Entry 6REV (electron microscopy, 3.80 A resolution); this record covers chains A and a of the 5 polymer chains in the assembly.

# Chain A (and a)
Molecule: Tubulin alpha-1B chain
Organism: Bos taurus
Notes: chain a of this document is another copy of the same molecule, construct and numbering; everything in this record applies to it too
UniProtKB: P81947 (TBA1B_BOVIN); residue numbers follow UniProt; this construct covers 1-37, 47-441
Amino-acid sequence (432 residues; row label = number of the first residue in the row; note: 9 numbers in that range are skipped by the numbering (no residue carries them; nothing is unmodelled there)):
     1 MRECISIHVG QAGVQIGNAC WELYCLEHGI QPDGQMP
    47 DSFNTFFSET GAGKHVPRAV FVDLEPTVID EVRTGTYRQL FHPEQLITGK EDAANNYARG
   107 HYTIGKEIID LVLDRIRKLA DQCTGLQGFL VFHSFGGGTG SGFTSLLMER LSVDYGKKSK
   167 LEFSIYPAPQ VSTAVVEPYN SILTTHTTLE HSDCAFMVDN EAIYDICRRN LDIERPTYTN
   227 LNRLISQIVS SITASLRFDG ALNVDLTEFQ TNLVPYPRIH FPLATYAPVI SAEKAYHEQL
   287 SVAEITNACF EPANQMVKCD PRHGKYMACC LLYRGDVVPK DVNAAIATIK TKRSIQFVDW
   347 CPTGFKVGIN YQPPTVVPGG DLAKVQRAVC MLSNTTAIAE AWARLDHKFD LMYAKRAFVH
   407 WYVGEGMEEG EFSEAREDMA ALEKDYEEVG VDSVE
Small-molecule neighbours: GTP (guanosine-5'-triphosphate): G10, Q11, A12, Q15, I16, D69, E71, D98, A99, A100, N101, S140, G142, G143, G144, T145, G146, I171, T179, E183, N206, Y224, N228, I231

# How chain A and chain a interact
Pairs across the interface - 13 pairs, chain A then chain a:
  E55(A) with Q285(a)
  T56(A) with E284(a)
  K60(A) with H283(a), hydrogen bond
  V62(A) with H283(a)
  Q85(A) with H283(a)
  L86(A) with H283(a)
  F87(A) with H283(a)
  H88(A) with K280(a); H283(a); E284(a), salt bridge
  P89(A) with H283(a)
  E90(A) with K280(a), salt bridge
  K124(A) with E297(a), salt bridge
Interface residues without a listed pair, chain A (14 interface residues in all): G57, D120, Q128
Interface residues without a listed pair, chain a (8 interface residues in all): R215, D218, Y282

# Summary
The interface between chain A and chain a involves 14 residues on one side and 8 on the other; the contacts
include 1 hydrogen bond and 3 salt bridges. Among the polar pairs are H88(A)-E284(a), E90(A)-K280(a) and
K124(A)-E297(a). Bound to chain A: GTP.
Chain A and chain a are both Tubulin alpha-1B chain (Bos taurus); the structure, Cryo-EM structure of the
N-terminal DC repeat (NDC) of human doublecortin (DCX) bound to 13-protofilament GDP-microtubule, was
determined by electron microscopy, deposited together with 6RF2 and 6RFD.
